Entry 5C20 (X-ray diffraction, 2.75 A resolution); this record covers chain A.

== Chain A ==
Protein: 3C proteinase
Source organism: Enterovirus A71
Notes: EC 3.4.22.28
UniProtKB: A9XG43 (A9XG43_9ENTO); residues 1-183 here correspond to UniProt positions 1549-1731 (UniProt number = residue number + 1548)
Chain sequence (192 residues; numbered 0 to 191; the number before each row is that of its first residue; numbering starts at 0):
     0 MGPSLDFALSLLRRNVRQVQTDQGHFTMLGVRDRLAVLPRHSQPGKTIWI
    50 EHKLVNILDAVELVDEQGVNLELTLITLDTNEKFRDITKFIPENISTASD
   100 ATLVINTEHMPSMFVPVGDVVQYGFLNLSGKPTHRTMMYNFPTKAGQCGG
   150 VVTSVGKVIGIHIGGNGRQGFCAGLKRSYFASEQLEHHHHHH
Not modelled in the structure: 181-191
Construct notes: expression tag (0, 184-191)
Covalent attachments: compound GHZ linked to Cys147
Residues lining bound ligands: GHZ (2-methylpropyl N-[(2S)-1-oxidanylidene-1-[[(2S)-1-oxidanyl-3-[(3S)-2-oxidanylidenepyrrolidin-3-yl]propan-2-yl]amino]-3-phenyl-propan-2-yl]carbamate): Phe25, Arg39, His40, Glu71, Leu127, Ser128, Lys130, Thr142, Lys143, Ala144, Gly145, His161, Ile162, Gly163, Gly164, Asn165

== Overview ==
Compound GHZ is covalently linked to Cys147.
Chain A is 3C proteinase (Enterovirus A71); the structure, Crystal structure of EV71 3C Proteinase in complex
with Compound 2, was determined by X-ray diffraction together with 5C1U, 5C1X and 5C1Y from the same study.
